1PI4 - chain A; structure by X-ray diffraction, 1.39 A resolution.

Chain A:
Protein: Beta-lactamase
From: Escherichia coli
Notes: EC 3.5.2.6; fragment: AmpC
UniProt: P00811 (AMPC_ECOLI); residues 4-361 here correspond to UniProt positions 20-377 (UniProt number = residue number + 16)
Chain sequence (358 residues; numbered 4 to 361; the number before each row is that of its first residue):
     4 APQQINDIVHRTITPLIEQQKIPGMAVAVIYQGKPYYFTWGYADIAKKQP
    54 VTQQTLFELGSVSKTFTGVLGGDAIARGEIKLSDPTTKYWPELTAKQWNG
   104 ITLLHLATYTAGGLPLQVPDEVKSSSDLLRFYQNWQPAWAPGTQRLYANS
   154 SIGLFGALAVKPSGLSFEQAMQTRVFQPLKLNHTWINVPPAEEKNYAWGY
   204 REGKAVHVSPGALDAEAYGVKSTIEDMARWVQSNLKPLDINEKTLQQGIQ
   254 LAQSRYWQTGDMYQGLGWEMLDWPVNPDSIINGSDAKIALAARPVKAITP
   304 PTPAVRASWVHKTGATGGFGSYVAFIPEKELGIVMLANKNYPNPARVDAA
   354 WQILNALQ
Covalently attached groups: (1R)-1-(2-thienylacetylamino)-1-phenylmethylboronic acid (SM3) linked to Ser64
Construct notes: engineered mutation Ala289 (Asn305 in P00811)
Ion coordination: K+: Gly214, Asp217
Residues lining bound ligands: SM3 ((1R)-1-(2-thienylacetylamino)-1-phenylmethylboronic acid): Gly63, Lys67, Leu119, Gln120, Tyr150, Asn152, Val211, Tyr221, Lys315, Gly317, Ala318, Thr319, Gly320
Swiss-Prot annotation at these positions:
  - active site: Ser64 (Acyl-ester intermediate)
  - binding site (a beta-lactam): Ser64, Gln120, Tyr150, Asn152, Ala318, Asn343
Reported in the primary citation:
  - mutagenesis - L119A: increased binding to SM3
  - mutagenesis - L293A (1.6 kcal/mol): decreased binding to SM3
  - mutagenesis - L119A, L293A: decreased expression
  - binding site for SM3: Ser64, Leu119, Gln120, Tyr150, Asn152, Leu293, Thr316, Ala318
  - mutagenesis - N289A: unchanged stability

Overview:
Compound SM3 is covalently linked to Ser64. The K+ site is built by Gly214 and Asp217. UniProt lists
active-site residue Ser64 and 6 beta-lactam-binding residues. The paper reports a binding site for SM3 at
Ser64, Leu119 and Gln120 among others; L119A and L293A reduce expression.
Chain A is Beta-lactamase (Escherichia coli); the structure, Structure of N289A mutant of AmpC in complex with
SM3, a phenylglyclboronic acid bearing the cephalothin ..., was determined by X-ray diffraction, deposited
together with 1PI5.
